8XJV - chains Av and a7 of the 110 polymer chains in the assembly; structure by electron microscopy, 3.60 A resolution.

== Chain Av ==
Molecule: 2124-nt DNA strand
Organism: synthetic construct
Sequence (2124 nucleotides; row label = number of the first residue in the row; numbers below 1 keep their minus sign (DG-8 is residue -8)):
    -8 GGGTCCGGCACTGGAACAGGATGTATATATGTGACACGTGCCTGGAGACT
    42 AGGGAGTAATCCCCTTGGCGGTTAAAACGCGGGGGACAGCGCGTACGTGC
    92 GTTTAAGCGGTGCTAGAGCTGTCTACGACCAATTGAGCGGCCTCGGCACC
   142 GGGATTCTCCAGGGGATCCGGATGCTCGGGTCCGGCACTGGAACAGGATG
   192 TATATATGTGACACGTGCCTGGAGACTAGGGAGTAATCCCCTTGGCGGTT
   242 AAAACGCGGGGGACAGCGCGTACGTGCGTTTAAGCGGTGCTAGAGCTGTC
   292 TACGACCAATTGAGCGGCCTCGGCACCGGGATTCTCCAGGGGATCCGGAT
   342 GCTCGGGTCCGGCACTGGAACAGGATGTATATATGTGACACGTGCCTGGA
   392 GACTAGGGAGTAATCCCCTTGGCGGTTAAAACGCGGGGGACAGCGCGTAC
   442 GTGCGTTTAAGCGGTGCTAGAGCTGTCTACGACCAATTGAGCGGCCTCGG
   492 CACCGGGATTCTCCAGGGGATCCGGATGCTCGGGTCCGGCACTGGAACAG
   542 GATGTATATATGTGACACGTGCCTGGAGACTAGGGAGTAATCCCCTTGGC
   592 GGTTAAAACGCGGGGGACAGCGCGTACGTGCGTTTAAGCGGTGCTAGAGC
   642 TGTCTACGACCAATTGAGCGGCCTCGGCACCGGGATTCTCCAGGGGATCC
   692 GGATGCTCGGGTCCGGCACTGGAACAGGATGTATATATGTGACACGTGCC
   742 TGGAGACTAGGGAGTAATCCCCTTGGCGGTTAAAACGCGGGGGACAGCGC
   792 GTACGTGCGTTTAAGCGGTGCTAGAGCTGTCTACGACCAATTGAGCGGCC
   842 TCGGCACCGGGATTCTCCAGGGGATCCGGATGCTCGGGTCCGGCACTGGA
   892 ACAGGATGTATATATGTGACACGTGCCTGGAGACTAGGGAGTAATCCCCT
   942 TGGCGGTTAAAACGCGGGGGACAGCGCGTACGTGCGTTTAAGCGGTGCTA
   992 GAGCTGTCTACGACCAATTGAGCGGCCTCGGCACCGGGATTCTCCAGGGG
  1042 ATCCGGATGCTCGGGTCCGGCACTGGAACAGGATGTATATATGTGACACG
  1092 TGCCTGGAGACTAGGGAGTAATCCCCTTGGCGGTTAAAACGCGGGGGACA
  1142 GCGCGTACGTGCGTTTAAGCGGTGCTAGAGCTGTCTACGACCAATTGAGC
  1192 GGCCTCGGCACCGGGATTCTCCAGGGGATCCGGATGCTCGGGTCCGGCAC
  1242 TGGAACAGGATGTATATATGTGACACGTGCCTGGAGACTAGGGAGTAATC
  1292 CCCTTGGCGGTTAAAACGCGGGGGACAGCGCGTACGTGCGTTTAAGCGGT
  1342 GCTAGAGCTGTCTACGACCAATTGAGCGGCCTCGGCACCGGGATTCTCCA
  1392 GGGGATCCGGATGCTCGGGTCCGGCACTGGAACAGGATGTATATATGTGA
  1442 CACGTGCCTGGAGACTAGGGAGTAATCCCCTTGGCGGTTAAAACGCGGGG
  1492 GACAGCGCGTACGTGCGTTTAAGCGGTGCTAGAGCTGTCTACGACCAATT
  1542 GAGCGGCCTCGGCACCGGGATTCTCCAGGGGATCCGGATGCTCGGGTCCG
  1592 GCACTGGAACAGGATGTATATATGTGACACGTGCCTGGAGACTAGGGAGT
  1642 AATCCCCTTGGCGGTTAAAACGCGGGGGACAGCGCGTACGTGCGTTTAAG
  1692 CGGTGCTAGAGCTGTCTACGACCAATTGAGCGGCCTCGGCACCGGGATTC
  1742 TCCAGGGGATCCGGATGCTCGGGTCCGGCACTGGAACAGGATGTATATAT
  1792 GTGACACGTGCCTGGAGACTAGGGAGTAATCCCCTTGGCGGTTAAAACGC
  1842 GGGGGACAGCGCGTACGTGCGTTTAAGCGGTGCTAGAGCTGTCTACGACC
  1892 AATTGAGCGGCCTCGGCACCGGGATTCTCCAGGGGATCCGGATGCTCGGG
  1942 TCCGGCACTGGAACAGGATGTATATATGTGACACGTGCCTGGAGACTAGG
  1992 GAGTAATCCCCTTGGCGGTTAAAACGCGGGGGACAGCGCGTACGTGCGTT
  2042 TAAGCGGTGCTAGAGCTGTCTACGACCAATTGAGCGGCCTCGGCACCGGG
  2092 ATTCTCCAGGGGATCCGGATGCTC
Disordered / not traced: -8 to 0, 2099-2101

== Chain a7 ==
Protein: Histone H4
Organism: Xenopus laevis
UniProtKB: P62799 (H4_XENLA); residues 2281-2383 here correspond to UniProt positions 1-103 (UniProt number = residue number - 2280)
Chain sequence (103 residues; numbered 2281 to 2383; the number before each row is that of its first residue):
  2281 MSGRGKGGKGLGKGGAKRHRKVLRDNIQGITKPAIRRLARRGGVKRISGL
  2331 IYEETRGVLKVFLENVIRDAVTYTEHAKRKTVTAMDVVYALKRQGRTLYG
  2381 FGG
Disordered / not traced: 2281
UniProt features mapped onto this chain:
  - DNA-binding region: Lys2297 to Lys2301
  - modified residue: Ser2282 (N-acetylserine), Arg2284 (Asymmetric dimethylarginine), Lys2286 (N6-(2-hydroxyisobutyryl)lysine), Lys2289 (N6-(2-hydroxyisobutyryl)lysine), Lys2293 (N6-(2-hydroxyisobutyryl)lysine), Lys2297 (N6-(2-hydroxyisobutyryl)lysine), Lys2301 (N6,N6,N6-trimethyllysine), Lys2312 (N6-(2-hydroxyisobutyryl)lysine), Lys2325 (N6-(2-hydroxyisobutyryl)lysine), Ser2328 (Phosphoserine), Tyr2332 (Phosphotyrosine), Lys2340 (N6-(2-hydroxyisobutyryl)lysine), Lys2358 (N6-(2-hydroxyisobutyryl)lysine), Lys2360 (N6-(2-hydroxyisobutyryl)lysine), Tyr2369 (Phosphotyrosine), Lys2372 (N6-(2-hydroxyisobutyryl)lysine)
  - cross-link (Glycyl lysine isopeptide (Lys-Gly)): Lys2312 (interchain with G-Cter in UFM1), Lys2372 (interchain with G-Cter in ubiquitin)

== Chain Av / chain a7 interface ==
Contacting residue pairs (32; chain Av residue first):
  DC972(Av) - Arg2326(a7)  hydrogen bond to the sugar
  DC972(Av) - Ile2327(a7)  sugar contact
  DC972(Av) - Ser2328(a7)  hydrogen bond to the phosphate
  DC972(Av) - Gly2329(a7)  hydrogen bond to the phosphate
  DG973(Av) - Arg2326(a7)  phosphate contact
  DG973(Av) - Ile2327(a7)  hydrogen bond to the phosphate
  DG973(Av) - Tyr2332(a7)  hydrogen bond to the phosphate
  DT974(Av) - Arg2316(a7)  salt bridge to the phosphate
  DC989(Av) - Ser2282(a7)  base contact
  DC989(Av) - Arg2284(a7)  salt bridge to the phosphate
  DC989(Av) - Lys2293(a7)  salt bridge to the phosphate
  DC989(Av) - Arg2298(a7)  sugar contact
  DT990(Av) - Ser2282(a7)  base contact
  DT990(Av) - Gly2283(a7)  base contact
  DT990(Av) - Arg2284(a7)  hydrogen bond to the phosphate
  DT990(Av) - Gly2285(a7)  hydrogen bond to the phosphate
  DT990(Av) - Lys2286(a7)  sugar contact
  DT990(Av) - Gly2287(a7)  sugar contact
  DT990(Av) - Gly2292(a7)  phosphate contact
  DT990(Av) - Lys2293(a7)  phosphate contact
  DA991(Av) - Gly2287(a7)  phosphate contact
  DA991(Av) - Gly2288(a7)  hydrogen bond to the phosphate
  DA991(Av) - Lys2360(a7)  salt bridge to the phosphate
  DG992(Av) - Lys2358(a7)  phosphate contact
  DG992(Av) - Arg2359(a7)  phosphate contact
  DG992(Av) - Lys2360(a7)  hydrogen bond to the phosphate
  DA993(Av) - Arg2359(a7)  salt bridge to the phosphate
  DA1259(Av) - Val2302(a7)  sugar contact
  DG1261(Av) - Leu2291(a7)  phosphate contact
  DG1261(Av) - Gly2295(a7)  phosphate contact
  DG1261(Av) - Arg2300(a7)  phosphate contact
  DT1262(Av) - Gly2295(a7)  phosphate contact
Interface residues without a listed pair, chain a7 (25 interface residues in all): Lys2297, Lys2325

== Overview ==
11 residues of chain Av and 25 residues of chain a7 are in contact; the contacts include 9 hydrogen bonds and
5 salt bridges. Among the polar pairs are DC972(Av)-Arg2326(a7), DC972(Av)-Ser2328(a7) and
DC972(Av)-Gly2329(a7). From UniProt: a DNA-binding region on chain a7.
Chain Av is a 2124-nt DNA strand (synthetic construct) and chain a7 is Histone H4 (Xenopus laevis); the
structure, Structural basis for the linker histone H5-nucleosome binding and chromatin compaction, was
determined by electron microscopy.
